Entry 9FF5 (X-ray diffraction, 3.50 A resolution); this record covers chains B and D of the 10 polymer chains in the assembly.

== Chain B (and D) ==
Molecule: HTH-type transcriptional regulator Hpr
Source organism: Geobacillus kaustophilus
Notes: chain D of this document is another copy of the same molecule, construct and numbering; everything in this record applies to it too
UniProtKB: Q5L293 (HPR_GEOKA); residue numbers follow UniProt; this construct covers 1-201
Amino-acid sequence (207 residues; numbered 1 to 207; the number before each row is that of its first residue):
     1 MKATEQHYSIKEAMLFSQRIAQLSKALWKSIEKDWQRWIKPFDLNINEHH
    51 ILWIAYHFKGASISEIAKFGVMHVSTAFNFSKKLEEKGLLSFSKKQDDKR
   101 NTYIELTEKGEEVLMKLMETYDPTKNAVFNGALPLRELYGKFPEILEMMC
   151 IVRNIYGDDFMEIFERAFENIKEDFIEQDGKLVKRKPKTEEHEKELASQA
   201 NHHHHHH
Unresolved in the structure: 1-6, 185-207
Construct notes: expression tag (202-207)

== How chain B and chain D interact ==
Residue-residue contacts (5):
  L138(B) - C150(D)  hydrophobic
  Y139(B) - L146(D)  hydrophobic
  Y139(B) - R153(D)
  K141(B) - E144(D)  salt bridge
  E144(B) - E144(D)
Interface residues without a listed pair, chain B (6 interface residues in all): L146, C150
Interface residues without a listed pair, chain D (7 interface residues in all): L138, Y139, K141

== Overview ==
6 residues of chain B and 7 residues of chain D are in contact; the contacts include 1 salt bridge. The
salt-bridged pair is K141(B)-E144(D).
Both chains are HTH-type transcriptional regulator Hpr (Geobacillus kaustophilus). Entry 9FF5 (The structure
of G.kaustophilus T-1 ScoC-23bp dsDNA complex) was determined by X-ray diffraction.
